5Z23 - chains B and J of the 10 polymer chains in the assembly; structure by X-ray diffraction, 2.73 A resolution.

== Chain B ==
Protein: Histone H4
Source organism: Homo sapiens
UniProtKB: P62805 (H4_HUMAN); residues 0-102 here correspond to UniProt positions 1-103 (UniProt number = residue number + 1)
Chain sequence (106 residues; row label = number of the first residue in the row; numbers below 1 keep their minus sign (Gly-3 is residue -3)):
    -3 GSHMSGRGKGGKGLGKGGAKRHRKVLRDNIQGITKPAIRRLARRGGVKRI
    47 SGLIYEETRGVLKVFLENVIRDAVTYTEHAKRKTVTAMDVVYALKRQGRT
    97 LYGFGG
Not modelled in the structure: -3 to 22, 101-102
Differences from the reference sequence: expression tag (-3 to -1)
Swiss-Prot annotation at these positions:
  - DNA-binding region: Lys16 to Lys20
  - modified residue: Ser1 (N-acetylserine), Arg3 (Asymmetric dimethylarginine), Lys5 (N6-(2-hydroxyisobutyryl)lysine), Lys8 (N6-(2-hydroxyisobutyryl)lysine), Lys12 (N6-(2-hydroxyisobutyryl)lysine), Lys16 (N6-(2-hydroxyisobutyryl)lysine), Lys20 (N6,N6,N6-trimethyllysine), Lys31 (N6-(2-hydroxyisobutyryl)lysine), Lys44 (N6-(2-hydroxyisobutyryl)lysine), Ser47 (Phosphoserine), Tyr51 (Phosphotyrosine), Lys59 (N6-(2-hydroxyisobutyryl)lysine), Lys77 (N6-(2-hydroxyisobutyryl)lysine), Lys79 (N6-(2-hydroxyisobutyryl)lysine), Thr80 (Phosphothreonine), Tyr88 (Phosphotyrosine), Lys91 (N6-(2-hydroxyisobutyryl)lysine)
  - cross-link (Glycyl lysine isopeptide (Lys-Gly)): Lys12 (interchain with G-Cter in SUMO2), Lys20 (interchain with G-Cter in SUMO2), Lys31 (interchain with G-Cter in SUMO2), Lys59 (interchain with G-Cter in SUMO2), Lys79 (interchain with G-Cter in SUMO2), Lys91 (interchain with G-Cter in SUMO2)

== Chain J ==
Molecule: 146-nt DNA strand
Source organism: Homo sapiens
Sequence (146 nucleotides; each row starts with the number of its first residue):
   147 ATCAATATCCACCTGCAGATTCTACCAAAAGTGTATTTGGAAACTGCTCC
   197 ATCAAAAGGCATGTTCAGCTGAATTCAGCTGAACATGCCTTTTGATGGAG
   247 CAGTTTCCAAATACACTTTTGGTAGAATCTGCAGGTGGATATTGAT

== Chain B / chain J interface ==
Residue-residue contacts - 12 pairs, chain B then chain J:
  Arg35(B) - DA228(J)  salt bridge to the phosphate
  Arg45(B) - DT226(J)  base contact
  Arg45(B) - DG227(J)  hydrogen bond to the sugar
  Arg45(B) - DA228(J)  phosphate contact
  Ile46(B) - DG227(J)  sugar contact
  Ile46(B) - DA228(J)  hydrogen bond to the phosphate
  Ser47(B) - DG227(J)  hydrogen bond to the phosphate
  Gly48(B) - DG227(J)  phosphate contact
  Arg78(B) - DA248(J)  phosphate contact
  Lys79(B) - DC247(J)  phosphate contact
  Lys79(B) - DA248(J)  hydrogen bond to the phosphate
  Thr80(B) - DA248(J)  hydrogen bond to the phosphate
Other interface residues (no listed pair), chain B (12 interface residues in all): Arg39, Lys44, Tyr51, Lys77
Other interface residues (no listed pair), chain J (6 interface residues in all): DA229

== In short ==
Chain B and chain J form an interface of 12 and 6 residues respectively, with 5 hydrogen bonds and 1 salt
bridge. Polar contacts include Arg45(B)-DG227(J), Ile46(B)-DA228(J) and Ser47(B)-DG227(J). UniProt lists a
DNA-binding region on chain B.
Chain B is Histone H4 and chain J is a 146-nt DNA strand, both from Homo sapiens; the structure, Crystal
structure of the nucleosome containing a chimeric histone H3/CENP-A CATD, was determined by X-ray diffraction,
deposited together with 5ZBX.
